5X8R - chains a and d of the 26 polymer chains in the assembly; structure by electron microscopy, 3.70 A resolution.

== Chain a ==
Molecule: 16S rRNA
From: Spinacia oleracea
Sequence (1491 nucleotides; numbered 1 to 1491; the number before each row is that of its first residue):
     1 UCUCAUGGAGAGUUCGAUCCUGGCUCAGGAUGAACGCUGGCGGCAUGCUU
    51 AACACAUGCAAGUCGGACGGGAAGUGGUGUUUCCAGUGGCGGACGGGUGA
   101 GUAACGCGUAAGAACCUGCCCUUGGGAGGGGAACAACAGCUGGAAACGGC
   151 UGCUAAUACCCCGUAGGCUGAGAAGCAAAAGGAGGAAUCCGCCCGAGGAG
   201 GGGCUCGCGUCUGAUUAGCUAGUUGGUGAGGUAAUAGCUUACCAAGGCGA
   251 UGAUCAGUAGCUGGUCCGAGAGGAUGAUCAGCCACACUGGGACUGAGACA
   301 CGGCCCAGACUCCUACGGGAGGCAGCAGUGGGGAAUUUUCCGCAAUGGGC
   351 GAAAGCCUGACGGAGCAAUGCCGCGUGGAGGCAGAAGGCCCACGGGUCGU
   401 GAACUUCUUUUCCCGGAGAAGAAGCAAUGACGGUAUCCGGGGAAUAAGCA
   451 UCGGCUAACUCUGUGCCAGCAGCCGCGGUAAGACAGAGGAUGCAAGCGUU
   501 AUCCGGAAUGAUUGGGCGUAAAGCGUCUGUAGGUGGCUUUUUAAGUCCGC
   551 CGUCAAAUCCCAGGGCUCAACCCUGGACAGGCGGUGGAAACUACCAAGCU
   601 GGAGUACGGUAGGGGCAGAGGGAAUUUCCGGUGGAGCGGUGAAAUGCGUA
   651 GAGAUCGGAAAGAACACCAACGGCGAAAGCACUCUGCUGGGCCGACACUG
   701 ACACUGAGAGACGAAAGCUAGGGGAGCGAAUGGGAUUAGAUACCCCAGUA
   751 GUCCUAGCCGUAAACGAUGGAUACUAGGCGCUGUGCGUAUCGACCCGUGC
   801 AGUGUUGUAGCUAACGCGUUAAGUAUCCCGCCUGGGGAGUACGUUCGCAA
   851 GAAUGAAACUCAAAGGAAUUGACGGGGGCCCGCACAAGCGGUGGAGCAUG
   901 UGGUUUAAUUCGAUGCAAAGCGAAGAACCUUACCAGGGCUUGACAUGCCG
   951 CGAAUCCUCUUGAAAGAGAGGGGUGCCUUCGGGAACGCGGACACAGGUGG
  1001 UGCAUGGCUGUCGUCAGCUCGUGCCGUAAGGUGUUGGGUUAAGUCCCGCA
  1051 ACGAGCGCAACCCUCGUGUUUAGUUGCCAACGUUGAGUUUGGAACCCUGA
  1101 ACAGACUGCCGGUGAUAAGCCGGAGGAAGGUGAGGAUGACGUCAAGUCAU
  1151 CAUGCCCCUUAUGCCCUGGGCGACACACGUGCUACAAUGGCCGGGACAAA
  1201 GGGUCGCGAUCCCGCGAGGGUGAGCUAACCCCAAAAACCCGUCCUCAGUU
  1251 CGGAUUGCAGGCUGCAACUCGCCUGCAUGAAGCCGGAAUCGCUAGUAAUC
  1301 GCCGGUCAGCCAUACGGCGGUGAAUUCGUUCCCGGGCCUUGUACACACCG
  1351 CCCGUCACACUAUGGGAGCUGGCCAUGCCCGAAGUCGUUACCUUAACCGC
  1401 AAGGAGGGGGAUGCCGAAGGCAGGGCUAGUGACUGGAGUGAAGUCGUAAC
  1451 AAGGUAGCCGUACUGGAAGGUGCGGCUGGAUCACCUCCUUU
Disordered / not traced: 1-2, 76-78, 1084-1086, 1489-1491

== Chain d ==
Molecule: 30S ribosomal protein S4, chloroplastic
From: Spinacia oleracea
Reference sequence: P13788 (RR4_SPIOL); numbering as in UniProt (aligned over 1-201)
Amino-acid sequence (201 residues; row label = number of the first residue in the row):
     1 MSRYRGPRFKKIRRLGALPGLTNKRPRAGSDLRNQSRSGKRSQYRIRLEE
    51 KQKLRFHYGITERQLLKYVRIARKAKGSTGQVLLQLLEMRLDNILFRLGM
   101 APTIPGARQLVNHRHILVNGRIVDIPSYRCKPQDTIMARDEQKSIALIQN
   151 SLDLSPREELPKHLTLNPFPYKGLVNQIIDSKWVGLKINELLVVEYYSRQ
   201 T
Disordered / not traced: 1, 201

== Chain a / chain d interface ==
Residue-residue contacts (102):
  U6(a) - Arg73(d)  hydrogen bond to the sugar
  U6(a) - Gly77(d)  base contact
  G8(a) - Ser198(d)  phosphate contact
  A9(a) - Glu195(d)  hydrogen bond to the base
  A9(a) - Ser198(d)  base contact
  A9(a) - Arg199(d)  base contact
  A27(a) - Arg199(d)  hydrogen bond to the sugar
  G28(a) - Arg199(d)  hydrogen bond to the sugar
  G28(a) - Gln200(d)  sugar contact
  C372(a) - Arg63(d)  phosphate contact
  C372(a) - Lys67(d)  hydrogen bond to the phosphate
  G373(a) - Gln64(d)  phosphate contact
  G373(a) - Lys67(d)  salt bridge to the phosphate
  G373(a) - Ile125(d)  sugar contact
  G373(a) - Ser127(d)  phosphate contact
  C374(a) - Gln64(d)  phosphate contact
  C374(a) - Asn112(d)  hydrogen bond to the phosphate
  C374(a) - Ile125(d)  phosphate contact
  C374(a) - Pro126(d)  phosphate contact
  C374(a) - Ser127(d)  hydrogen bond to the phosphate
  G375(a) - Ser2(d)  phosphate contact
  G375(a) - Arg3(d)  salt bridge to the phosphate
  G375(a) - Arg108(d)  phosphate contact
  G375(a) - Asn112(d)  phosphate contact
  U376(a) - Ser2(d)  hydrogen bond to the base
  U376(a) - Arg3(d)  salt bridge to the phosphate
  U376(a) - Arg5(d)  base contact
  U376(a) - Gln109(d)  phosphate contact
  G377(a) - Arg5(d)  salt bridge to the phosphate
  G377(a) - Gln109(d)  hydrogen bond to the sugar
  G378(a) - Thr103(d)  hydrogen bond to the phosphate
  G378(a) - Pro105(d)  sugar contact
  G378(a) - Gly106(d)  sugar contact
  G378(a) - Gln109(d)  sugar contact
  A379(a) - Pro102(d)  sugar contact
  A379(a) - Thr103(d)  hydrogen bond to the phosphate
  G380(a) - Arg8(d)  salt bridge to the phosphate
  G381(a) - Arg25(d)  salt bridge to the phosphate
  A383(a) - Ser30(d)  hydrogen bond to the base
  G396(a) - Asn34(d)  hydrogen bond to the sugar
  U397(a) - Leu32(d)  phosphate contact
  U397(a) - Arg33(d)  phosphate contact
  C398(a) - Lys10(d)  salt bridge to the phosphate
  C398(a) - Arg13(d)  salt bridge to the phosphate
  G399(a) - Pro7(d)  phosphate contact
  G399(a) - Lys10(d)  phosphate contact
  U400(a) - Arg8(d)  hydrogen bond to the phosphate
  U400(a) - Phe9(d)  phosphate contact
  U400(a) - Arg13(d)  salt bridge to the phosphate
  U400(a) - Asp31(d)  phosphate contact
  G401(a) - Pro7(d)  phosphate contact
  G401(a) - Arg8(d)  salt bridge to the phosphate
  G401(a) - Phe9(d)  hydrogen bond to the phosphate
  C407(a) - Leu147(d)  sugar contact
  U408(a) - Gln109(d)  base contact
  U408(a) - His113(d)  sugar contact
  U408(a) - His115(d)  phosphate contact
  U409(a) - His113(d)  hydrogen bond to the sugar
  U410(a) - Asn112(d)  sugar contact
  U410(a) - His113(d)  base contact
  U410(a) - Arg114(d)  sugar contact
  C437(a) - Arg114(d)  salt bridge to the phosphate
  C438(a) - Arg139(d)  salt bridge to the phosphate
  A443(a) - Gln109(d)  base contact
  A443(a) - His113(d)  base contact
  A447(a) - Arg5(d)  salt bridge to the phosphate
  U456(a) - Tyr44(d)  sugar contact
  U456(a) - Arg199(d)  salt bridge to the phosphate
  A457(a) - Ser42(d)  hydrogen bond to the phosphate
  A457(a) - Tyr44(d)  phosphate contact
  A457(a) - Arg45(d)  sugar contact
  A457(a) - Leu48(d)  sugar contact
  A458(a) - Arg45(d)  sugar contact
  A490(a) - Lys10(d)  salt bridge to the phosphate
  A490(a) - Arg14(d)  hydrogen bond to the phosphate
  U491(a) - Lys11(d)  salt bridge to the phosphate
  U491(a) - Arg14(d)  salt bridge to the phosphate
  G492(a) - Lys11(d)  salt bridge to the phosphate
  G492(a) - Leu48(d)  sugar contact
  G492(a) - Gln52(d)  hydrogen bond to the phosphate
  C493(a) - Lys51(d)  phosphate contact
  C493(a) - Gln52(d)  hydrogen bond to the phosphate
  C493(a) - Arg55(d)  salt bridge to the phosphate
  C493(a) - Glu62(d)  phosphate contact
  A494(a) - Tyr4(d)  base contact
  A494(a) - Arg55(d)  salt bridge to the phosphate
  A494(a) - Thr61(d)  phosphate contact
  A494(a) - Glu62(d)  hydrogen bond to the phosphate
  A494(a) - Arg63(d)  hydrogen bond to the phosphate
  A495(a) - Ser2(d)  hydrogen bond to the phosphate
  A495(a) - Thr61(d)  phosphate contact
  G496(a) - Arg63(d)  hydrogen bond to the phosphate
  C497(a) - Arg63(d)  salt bridge to the phosphate
  C560(a) - Lys74(d)  phosphate contact
  C561(a) - Lys74(d)  phosphate contact
  C566(a) - Arg121(d)  salt bridge to the phosphate
  U567(a) - Val123(d)  base contact
  U567(a) - Asp124(d)  hydrogen bond to the base
  U567(a) - Ile125(d)  base contact
  C568(a) - Ile125(d)  base contact
  C568(a) - Tyr128(d)  sugar contact
  A569(a) - Lys67(d)  hydrogen bond to the sugar
Also at the interface, not in a pair above, chain a (52 interface residues in all): G7, G10, A30, C382, G489
Also at the interface, not in a pair above, chain d (61 interface residues in all): Gly6, Arg70, Thr79, Ile122, Ile145, Tyr196

== In short ==
Chain a and chain d form an interface of 52 and 61 residues respectively, with 26 hydrogen bonds and 22 salt
bridges. Polar pairs include A9(a)-Glu195(d), U376(a)-Ser2(d) and A383(a)-Ser30(d).
Chain a is 16S rRNA and chain d is 30S ribosomal protein S4, chloroplastic, both from Spinacia oleracea; the
structure, Structure of the 30S small subunit of chloroplast ribosome from spinach, was determined by electron
microscopy, deposited together with 5X8P and 5X8T.
